Entry 8REC (electron microscopy, 3.50 A resolution); this record covers chains R and C of the 9 polymer chains in the assembly.

[Chain R]
Molecule: 7-nt RNA strand
Source organism: Klebsiella oxytoca
Sequence (7 nucleotides; row label = number of the first residue in the row; numbers below 1 keep their minus sign (G-1 is residue -1)):
    -1 GCCGCGA

[Chain C]
Molecule: DNA-directed RNA polymerase subunit beta
Source organism: Escherichia coli K-12
Reference sequence: P0A8V2 (RPOB_ECOLI); residues 1-1341 here = UniProt positions 1-1341
Amino-acid sequence (1341 residues; numbered 1 to 1341; the number before each row is that of its first residue):
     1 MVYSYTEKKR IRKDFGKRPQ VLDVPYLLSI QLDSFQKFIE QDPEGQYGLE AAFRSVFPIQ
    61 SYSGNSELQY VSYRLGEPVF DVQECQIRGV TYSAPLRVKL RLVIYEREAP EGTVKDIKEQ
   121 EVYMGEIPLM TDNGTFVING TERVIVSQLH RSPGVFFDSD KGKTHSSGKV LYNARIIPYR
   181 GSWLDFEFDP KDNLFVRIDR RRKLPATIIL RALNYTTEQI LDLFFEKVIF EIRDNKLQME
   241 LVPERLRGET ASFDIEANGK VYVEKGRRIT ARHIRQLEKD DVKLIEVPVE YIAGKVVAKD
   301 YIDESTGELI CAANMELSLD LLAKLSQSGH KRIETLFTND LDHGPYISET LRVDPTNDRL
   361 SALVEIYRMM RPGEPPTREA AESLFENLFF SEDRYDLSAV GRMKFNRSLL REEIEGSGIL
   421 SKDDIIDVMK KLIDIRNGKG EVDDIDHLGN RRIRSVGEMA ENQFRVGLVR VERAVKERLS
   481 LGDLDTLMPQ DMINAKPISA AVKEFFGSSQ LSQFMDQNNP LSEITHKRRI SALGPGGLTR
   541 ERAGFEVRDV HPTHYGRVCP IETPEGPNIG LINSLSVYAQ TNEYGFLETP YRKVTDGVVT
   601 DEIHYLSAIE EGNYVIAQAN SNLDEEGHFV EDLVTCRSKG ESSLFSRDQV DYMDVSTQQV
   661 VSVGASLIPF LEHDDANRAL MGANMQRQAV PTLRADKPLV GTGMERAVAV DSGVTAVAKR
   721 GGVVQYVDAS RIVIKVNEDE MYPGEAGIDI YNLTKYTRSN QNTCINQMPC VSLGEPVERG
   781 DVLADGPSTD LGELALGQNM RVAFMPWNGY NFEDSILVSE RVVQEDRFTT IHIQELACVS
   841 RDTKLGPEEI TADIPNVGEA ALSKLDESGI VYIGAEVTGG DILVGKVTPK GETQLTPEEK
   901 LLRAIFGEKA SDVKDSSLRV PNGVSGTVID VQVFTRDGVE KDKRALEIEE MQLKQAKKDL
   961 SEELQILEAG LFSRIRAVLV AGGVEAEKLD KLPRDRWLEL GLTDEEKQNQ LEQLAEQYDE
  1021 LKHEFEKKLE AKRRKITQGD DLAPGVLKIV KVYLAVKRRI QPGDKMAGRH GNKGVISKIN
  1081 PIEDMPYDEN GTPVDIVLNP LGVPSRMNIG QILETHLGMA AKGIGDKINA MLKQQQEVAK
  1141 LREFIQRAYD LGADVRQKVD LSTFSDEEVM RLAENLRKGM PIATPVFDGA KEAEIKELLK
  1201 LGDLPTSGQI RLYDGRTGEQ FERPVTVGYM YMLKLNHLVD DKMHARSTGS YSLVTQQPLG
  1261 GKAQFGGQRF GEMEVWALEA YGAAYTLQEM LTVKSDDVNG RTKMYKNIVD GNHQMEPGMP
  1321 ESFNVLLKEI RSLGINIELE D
Curated features (UniProtKB/Swiss-Prot):
  - modified residue (N6-acetyllysine): Lys1022, Lys1200
  - mutagenesis: Ile561 (I561S: Resistant to antibiotics salinamide A and B), Ile569 (I569S: Resistant to antibiotics salinamide A and B), Ala665 (A665E: Resistant to antibiotics salinamide A and B), Asp675 (D675A/G: Resistant to antibiotics salinamide A and B), Asn677 (N677H/K: Resistant to antibiotics salinamide A and B), Leu680 (L680M: Resistant to antibiotics salinamide A and B), Glu813 (E813K: Disrupts the enzyme's active center)

[Chain R / chain C interface]
Contacting residue pairs (14; chain R residue first):
  C0(R) - Gln510(C)  sugar contact
  C1(R) - Gln510(C)  sugar contact
  C1(R) - Gln513(C)  hydrogen bond to the sugar
  C1(R) - Arg540(C)  salt bridge to the phosphate
  G2(R) - Arg540(C)  salt bridge to the phosphate
  G2(R) - Asn568(C)  phosphate contact
  G2(R) - Ile572(C)  phosphate contact
  C3(R) - Pro564(C)  phosphate contact
  C3(R) - Arg687(C)  salt bridge to the phosphate
  C3(R) - Gln688(C)  hydrogen bond to the phosphate
  C3(R) - His1237(C)  sugar contact
  G4(R) - Gln688(C)  hydrogen bond to the phosphate
  G4(R) - His1237(C)  sugar contact
  A5(R) - Lys1073(C)  salt bridge to the phosphate
Other interface residues (no listed pair), chain C (13 interface residues in all): Asp516, Leu533, Lys1065

[Summary]
Chain R and chain C form an interface of 6 and 13 residues respectively, with 3 hydrogen bonds and 4 salt
bridges. Polar pairs include C1(R)-Gln513(C), C3(R)-Gln688(C) and G4(R)-Gln688(C). Curated annotation
(UniProt) lists 7 mutagenesis sites on chain C.
Here chain R is a 7-nt RNA strand (Klebsiella oxytoca) and chain C is DNA-directed RNA polymerase subunit beta
(Escherichia coli K-12). Entry 8REC (Cryo-EM structure of bacterial RNA polymerase-sigma54 initial
transcribing complex - 7nt complex) was determined by electron microscopy (same publication as 8RE4, 8REA,
8REB, 8RED and 8REE).
